Entry 3Q4Z (X-ray diffraction, 1.89 A resolution); this record covers chains A and B.

# Chain A (and B)
Protein: Serine/threonine-protein kinase PAK 1
From: Homo sapiens
Notes: EC 2.7.11.1; fragment: kinase domain; chain B of this document is another copy of the same molecule, construct and numbering; everything in this record applies to it too
UniProtKB: Q13153 (PAK1_HUMAN); residues 248-545 here = UniProt positions 248-545
Chain sequence (306 residues; row label = number of the first residue in the row):
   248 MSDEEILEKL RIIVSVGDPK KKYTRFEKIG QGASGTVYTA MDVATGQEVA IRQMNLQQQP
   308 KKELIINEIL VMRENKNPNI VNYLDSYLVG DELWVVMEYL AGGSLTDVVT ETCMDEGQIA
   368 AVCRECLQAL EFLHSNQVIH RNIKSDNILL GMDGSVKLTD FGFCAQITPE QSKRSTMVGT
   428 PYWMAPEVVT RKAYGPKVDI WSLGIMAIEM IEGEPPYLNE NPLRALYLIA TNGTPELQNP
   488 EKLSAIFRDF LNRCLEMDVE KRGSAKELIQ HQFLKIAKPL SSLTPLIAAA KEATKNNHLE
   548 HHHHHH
Unresolved in the structure: 248-250, 268-272, 290-293, 304-308, 547-553 (chain B: 248-249, 303-306, 409-417, 542-553)
Differences from the reference sequence: engineered mutation Ile-259 (Ser in Q13153), Arg-299 (Lys in Q13153), Asn-389 (Asp in Q13153), Ile-516 (Leu in Q13153); expression tag (546-553)
Bound ions: Mg2+: Asn-394 (together with AMP-PNP)
Residues lining bound ligands: AMP-PNP (ANP; phosphoaminophosphonic acid-adenylate ester): Ile-276, Gly-277, Gln-278, Gly-279, Ala-280, Ser-281, Val-284, Ala-297, Arg-299, Val-328, Met-344, Glu-345, Tyr-346, Leu-347, Ser-351, Leu-396
Swiss-Prot annotation at these positions:
  - binding site (ATP): Ile-276 to Val-284, Glu-345 to Leu-347
  - modified residue: Tyr-285 (Phosphotyrosine), Thr-423 (Phosphothreonine)
  - natural variant: Tyr-429 (Y429C: In IDDMSSD)
  - mutagenesis: Asp-393 (D393A: Abolishes autophosphorylation at Thr-423), Thr-423 (T423A: Decreases CDC42-stimulated activity and autophosphorylation; T423E: Constitutive kinase activity)

# Chain A / chain B interface
Contacting residue pairs - 33 pairs, chain A then chain B:
  Asn-302(A) / Gln-278(B)
  Thr-353(A) / Arg-421(B)
  Asn-389(A) / Thr-423(B)  hydrogen bond
  Lys-391(A) / Arg-421(B)  hydrogen bond (side chain-backbone)
  Lys-391(A) / Ser-422(B)
  Lys-391(A) / Thr-423(B)  hydrogen bond
  Ser-392(A) / Arg-421(B)  hydrogen bond
  Asp-393(A) / Arg-421(B)  salt bridge
  Phe-410(A) / Thr-423(B)
  Phe-410(A) / Met-424(B)
  Thr-423(A) / Asn-468(B)
  Met-424(A) / Asn-468(B)
  Met-424(A) / Leu-470(B)
  Met-424(A) / Arg-471(B)
  Val-425(A) / Asn-468(B)
  Gly-426(A) / Thr-423(B)
  Gly-426(A) / Leu-470(B)
  Thr-427(A) / Arg-421(B)
  Thr-427(A) / Thr-423(B)  hydrogen bond
  Pro-428(A) / Leu-470(B)  hydrophobic
  Tyr-429(A) / Lys-420(B)
  Trp-430(A) / Arg-421(B)
  Met-431(A) / Leu-470(B)  hydrophobic
  Arg-438(A) / Arg-471(B)
  Glu-456(A) / Arg-421(B)  salt bridge
  Leu-465(A) / Lys-420(B)  hydrogen bond (backbone-side chain)
  Asn-466(A) / Lys-420(B)  hydrogen bond (backbone-side chain)
  Glu-467(A) / Lys-420(B)  hydrogen bond (backbone-side chain)
  Asn-468(A) / Thr-437(B)
  Pro-469(A) / Arg-438(B)
  Leu-470(A) / Thr-437(B)
  Leu-470(A) / Leu-473(B)
  Leu-470(A) / Ala-477(B)  hydrophobic
Interface residues without a listed pair, chain A (26 interface residues in all): Ser-281, Asp-407
Interface residues without a listed pair, chain B (16 interface residues in all): Val-425, Val-436, Tyr-474

# In short
Chain A and chain B form an interface of 26 and 16 residues respectively; the contacts include 8 hydrogen
bonds and 2 salt bridges. Among the polar pairs are Asp-393(A)/Arg-421(B), Glu-456(A)/Arg-421(B) and
Asn-389(A)/Thr-423(B). Chain A binds AMP-PNP.
Chain A and chain B are both Serine/threonine-protein kinase PAK 1 (Homo sapiens); the structure, Structure of
unphosphorylated PAK1 kinase domain, was determined by X-ray diffraction.
